7RTU - chains A and B; structure by electron microscopy, 3.89 A resolution.

== Chain A (and B) ==
Name: Protein tweety homolog 2
Source organism: Mus musculus
Notes: chain B of this document is another copy of the same molecule, construct and numbering; everything in this record applies to it too
UniProtKB: Q3TH73 (TTYH2_MOUSE); numbering as in UniProt (aligned over 2-532)
Chain sequence (540 residues; row label = number of the first residue in the row):
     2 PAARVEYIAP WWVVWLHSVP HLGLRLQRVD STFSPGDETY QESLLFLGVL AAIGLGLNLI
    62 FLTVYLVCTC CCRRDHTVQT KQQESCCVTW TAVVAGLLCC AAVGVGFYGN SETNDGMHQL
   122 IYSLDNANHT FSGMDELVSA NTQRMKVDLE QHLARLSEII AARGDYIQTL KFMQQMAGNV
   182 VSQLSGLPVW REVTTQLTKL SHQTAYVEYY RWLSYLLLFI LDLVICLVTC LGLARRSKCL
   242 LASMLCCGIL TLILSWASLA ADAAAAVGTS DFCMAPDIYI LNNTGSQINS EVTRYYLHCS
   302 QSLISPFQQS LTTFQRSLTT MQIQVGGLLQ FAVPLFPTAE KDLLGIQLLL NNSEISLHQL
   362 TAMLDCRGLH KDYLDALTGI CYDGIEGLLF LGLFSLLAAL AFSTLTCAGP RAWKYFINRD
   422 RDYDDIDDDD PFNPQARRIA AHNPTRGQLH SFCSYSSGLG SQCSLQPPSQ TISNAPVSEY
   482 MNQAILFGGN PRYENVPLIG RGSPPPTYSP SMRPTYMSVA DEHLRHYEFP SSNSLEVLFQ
Not modelled in the structure: 2-4, 74-88, 415-541 (chain B: 2-38, 72-88, 415-541)
Sequence notes: expression tag (533-541)
Cystine bridges: Cys274-Cys382, Cys300-Cys367
Covalent attachments: N-acetylglucosamine (NAG) linked to Asn129, Asn352
UniProt features mapped onto this chain:
  - motif: Arg164 to Asp166 (RGD), Pro506 to Tyr509 (PY-motif)
  - binding site (Ca(2+)): Glu113, Asp116
  - site: Arg164 (Essential for the formation of the channel-pore)
  - modified residue: Thr199 (Phosphothreonine), Ser504 (Phosphoserine)
  - glycosylation (N-linked (GlcNAc...) asparagine): Asn129, Asn283, Asn352
What the authors report for this chain:
  - self-association interface (contacts with another copy of this molecule); pairs are residue here / residue on that copy: Asp166-Gln316 (hydrogen bond), Asp166-Thr320 (hydrogen bond), Gln169-Thr321 (hydrogen bond), Phe173-Phe173 (pi stacking), Ile324-Leu329 (hydrophobic contact), Gln325-Gln325 (hydrogen bond), Arg317, Gly327

== Interface between chain A and chain B ==
Pairs across the interface - 27 pairs, chain A then chain B:
  Asp166(A) with Gln316(B), hydrogen bond; Arg317(B); Thr320(B), hydrogen bond
  Tyr167(A) with Thr320(B)
  Gln169(A) with Phe173(B); Arg317(B); Thr321(B), hydrogen bond
  Phe173(A) with Phe173(B), hydrophobic
  Gln316(A) with Arg164(B); Asp166(B), hydrogen bond
  Arg317(A) with Asp166(B); Gln169(B)
  Thr320(A) with Asp166(B); Tyr167(B)
  Thr321(A) with Gln169(B)
  Gln323(A) with Phe332(B)
  Ile324(A) with Gly328(B); Leu329(B); Phe332(B)
  Gln325(A) with Gln325(B), hydrogen bond
  Gly328(A) with Ile324(B); Gly328(B)
  Leu329(A) with Ile324(B)
  Gln331(A) with Gln331(B)
  Phe332(A) with Gln323(B); Ile324(B), hydrophobic; Gln348(B)
Other interface residues (no listed pair), chain A (19 interface residues in all): Gly165, Thr170, Met177, Gln348
Other interface residues (no listed pair), chain B (21 interface residues in all): Gly165, Thr170, Met177, Gly327

== Overview ==
Chain A and chain B form an interface of 19 and 21 residues respectively, with 5 hydrogen bonds. Polar
contacts include Asp166(A)-Gln316(B), Asp166(A)-Thr320(B) and Gln169(A)-Thr321(B). N-acetylglucosamine is
covalently linked to Asn129(A) and Asn352(A). From the paper: a self-association interface involving
Asp166(A), Gln169(A) and Phe173(A) among others.
Both chains are Protein tweety homolog 2 (Mus musculus). Entry 7RTU (Cryo-EM structure of a TTYH2 trans-dimer)
was determined by electron microscopy, deposited together with 7RTV, 7RTT and 7RTW.
